PDB entry 4N0H | X-ray diffraction, 1.95 A resolution | chains B and F of the 3 polymer chains in the assembly

== Chain B ==
Protein: Glutamyl-tRNA(Gln) amidotransferase subunit B, mitochondrial
From: Saccharomyces cerevisiae
Notes: EC 6.3.5.-
Reference sequence: P33893 (GATB_YEAST); residues 16-329 here = UniProt positions 16-329
Sequence (325 residues; numbered 16 to 340; the number before each row is that of its first residue):
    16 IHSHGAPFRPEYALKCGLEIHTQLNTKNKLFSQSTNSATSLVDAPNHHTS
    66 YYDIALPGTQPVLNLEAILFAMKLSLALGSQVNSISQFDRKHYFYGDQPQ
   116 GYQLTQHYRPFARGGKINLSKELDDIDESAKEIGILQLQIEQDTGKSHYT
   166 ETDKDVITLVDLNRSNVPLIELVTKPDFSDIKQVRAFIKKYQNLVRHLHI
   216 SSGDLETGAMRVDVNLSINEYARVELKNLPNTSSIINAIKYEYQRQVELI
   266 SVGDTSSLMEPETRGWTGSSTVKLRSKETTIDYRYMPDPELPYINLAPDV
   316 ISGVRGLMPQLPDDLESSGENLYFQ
Disordered / not traced: 16-26, 166-170, 265-269, 290-295, 328-340
Differences from the reference sequence: expression tag (330-340)

== Chain F ==
Protein: Glutamyl-tRNA(Gln) amidotransferase subunit F, mitochondrial
From: Saccharomyces cerevisiae
Notes: EC 6.3.5.-
Reference sequence: P53260 (GATF_YEAST); numbering as in UniProt (aligned over 24-183)
Sequence (160 residues; each row starts with the number of its first residue):
    24 FVSTGGAKIGKKFENMNQIRDYLSRPVWSVHEYLGINTKEEKLEPPSAEA
    74 VKKLLRLSGLPLEGADIKEIQMRLAKQLSFINKLHNIPVEGEKHTKEYDA
   124 RLVQRNTKQLNYTKLLEGISHQKQDAELGEVSGSWKATGLAAESKNAYFV
   174 VKEGLLKNRK
Disordered / not traced: 24-28, 59-66, 114-128, 177-183
Reported in the primary citation:
  - conformationally variable residues (order/disorder transition): His54

== How chain B and chain F interact ==
Residue-residue contacts - 76 pairs, chain B then chain F:
  Asn43(B) - Gln147(F)
  Ser47(B) - Glu153(F)  hydrogen bond
  Gln48(B) - Gln145(F)
  Gln48(B) - Lys146(F)
  Gln48(B) - Gln147(F)  hydrogen bond (backbone-side chain)
  Gln48(B) - Glu153(F)  hydrogen bond (backbone-side chain)
  Ser49(B) - Gln147(F)
  Ser49(B) - Glu153(F)
  Thr50(B) - Gln147(F)  hydrogen bond
  Thr50(B) - Ser155(F)  hydrogen bond
  Pro60(B) - Ala170(F)
  Pro60(B) - Tyr171(F)
  Asn61(B) - Ala160(F)
  Asn61(B) - Thr161(F)
  Asn61(B) - Ala170(F)  hydrogen bond (side chain-backbone)
  Asn61(B) - Tyr171(F)
  Asn61(B) - Phe172(F)
  His62(B) - Ser155(F)
  His62(B) - Gly156(F)  hydrogen bond (backbone-backbone)
  His63(B) - Ser155(F)  hydrogen bond
  Thr64(B) - Gly152(F)
  Thr64(B) - Trp158(F)  hydrogen bond (backbone-side chain)
  Thr64(B) - Ala160(F)
  Ser65(B) - Leu151(F)
  Ser65(B) - Gly152(F)
  Ser65(B) - Glu153(F)
  Ser65(B) - Trp158(F)
  Tyr66(B) - Glu150(F)
  Tyr66(B) - Leu151(F)  hydrogen bond (backbone-backbone)
  Tyr66(B) - Gly152(F)
  Tyr66(B) - Trp158(F)  hydrophobic
  Ile69(B) - Trp158(F)  hydrophobic
  Leu71(B) - Trp158(F)  hydrophobic
  Leu78(B) - Gln145(F)
  Asn79(B) - Gln145(F)  hydrogen bond
  Leu80(B) - Leu138(F)
  Leu80(B) - Gly141(F)
  Leu80(B) - Ile142(F)  hydrophobic
  Leu80(B) - Gln145(F)  hydrogen bond (backbone-side chain)
  Glu81(B) - Ile142(F)
  Leu84(B) - Ile142(F)  hydrophobic
  Phe109(B) - Leu80(F)
  Phe109(B) - Ser81(F)
  Phe109(B) - Gly82(F)
  His163(B) - Tyr171(F)
  Val171(B) - Glu176(F)  hydrogen bond (backbone-backbone)
  Ile172(B) - Val174(F)
  Ile172(B) - Lys175(F)
  Thr173(B) - Phe172(F)
  Thr173(B) - Val173(F)
  Thr173(B) - Val174(F)  hydrogen bond (backbone-backbone)
  Leu174(B) - Tyr171(F)  hydrophobic
  Leu174(B) - Phe172(F)
  Leu174(B) - Val173(F)  hydrophobic
  Val175(B) - Tyr171(F)
  Val175(B) - Phe172(F)  hydrogen bond (backbone-backbone)
  Leu177(B) - Phe172(F)  hydrophobic
  Asp297(B) - Leu80(F)
  Arg299(B) - Leu80(F)
  Asn310(B) - Thr130(F)  hydrogen bond (side chain-backbone)
  Asn310(B) - Gln132(F)  hydrogen bond
  Asn310(B) - Leu133(F)  hydrogen bond (backbone-backbone)
  Leu311(B) - Gln132(F)  hydrogen bond (backbone-side chain)
  Leu311(B) - Leu133(F)
  Ala312(B) - Gln132(F)
  Ala312(B) - Leu133(F)  hydrogen bond (backbone-backbone)
  Ala312(B) - Asn134(F)
  Pro313(B) - Gln132(F)
  Asp314(B) - Asn134(F)
  Asp314(B) - Tyr135(F)  hydrogen bond (side chain-backbone)
  Val315(B) - Leu133(F)
  Val315(B) - Asn134(F)
  Val315(B) - Tyr135(F)
  Gly318(B) - Tyr135(F)  hydrogen bond (backbone-side chain)
  Val319(B) - Tyr135(F)
  Leu322(B) - Tyr135(F)
Interface residues without a listed pair, chain B (42 interface residues in all): Ile83, Gly111, Asp176, Ile296
Interface residues without a listed pair, chain F (35 interface residues in all): Arg79, Lys131, Ala149, Leu163, Lys168

== Summary ==
Chain B and chain F form an interface of 42 and 35 residues respectively, with 22 hydrogen bonds. Polar pairs
include Ser47(B)-Glu153(F), Gln48(B)-Gln147(F) and Gln48(B)-Glu153(F). The paper reports conformational
variability at His54(F).
Here chain B is Glutamyl-tRNA(Gln) amidotransferase subunit B, mitochondrial and chain F is Glutamyl-tRNA(Gln)
amidotransferase subunit F, mitochondrial, both from Saccharomyces cerevisiae. Entry 4N0H (Crystal structure
of S. cerevisiae mitochondrial GatFAB) was determined by X-ray diffraction (same publication as 4N0I).
